Entry 1JF9 (X-ray diffraction, 2.00 A resolution); this record covers chain A.

[Chain A]
Protein: Selenocysteine lyase
Source organism: Escherichia coli
Notes: EC 4.4.1.16
Reference sequence: P77444 (SUFS_ECOLI); numbering as in UniProt (aligned over 1-406)
Amino-acid sequence (408 residues; row label = number of the first residue in the row; numbers below 1 keep their minus sign (Gly-1 is residue -1)):
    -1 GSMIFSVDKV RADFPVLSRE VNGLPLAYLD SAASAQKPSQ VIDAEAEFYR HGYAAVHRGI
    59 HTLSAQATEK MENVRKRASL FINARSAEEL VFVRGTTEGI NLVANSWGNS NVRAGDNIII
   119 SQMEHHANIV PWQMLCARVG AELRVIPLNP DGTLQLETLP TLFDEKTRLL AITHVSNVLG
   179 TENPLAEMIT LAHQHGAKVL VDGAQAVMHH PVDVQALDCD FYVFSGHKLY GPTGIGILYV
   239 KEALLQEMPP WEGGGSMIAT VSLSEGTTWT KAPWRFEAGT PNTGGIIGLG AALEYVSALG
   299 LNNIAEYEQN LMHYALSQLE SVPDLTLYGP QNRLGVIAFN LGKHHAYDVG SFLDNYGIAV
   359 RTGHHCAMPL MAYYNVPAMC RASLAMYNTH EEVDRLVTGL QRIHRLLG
Not modelled in the structure: -1 to 1
Construct notes: expression tag (-1 to 0)
Covalently attached groups: pyridoxal phosphate (PLP) linked to Lys226
Ligand contacts: pyridoxal phosphate (PLP): Gly93, Thr94, Thr95, His123, Ala125, Thr171, Val173, Asn175, Asp200, Ala202, Gln203, Ser223, His225, Gly277, Thr278
Curated features (UniProtKB/Swiss-Prot):
  - active site: Cys364 (Cysteine persulfide intermediate)
  - modified residue: Lys226 (N6-(pyridoxal phosphate)lysine)
  - mutagenesis: His55 (H55A: No effect), His123 (H123A: Loss of function; possibly due to destabilization of PLP in the active site), Cys364 (C364A: Abolishes activity towards L-cysteine but not towards selenocysteine), Arg379 (R379A: Loss of function)

[In short]
Covalently linked pyridoxal phosphate: at Lys226. From UniProt: active-site residue Cys364 and 4 mutagenesis
sites.
Chain A is Selenocysteine lyase (Escherichia coli); the structure, Crystal Structure of selenocysteine lyase,
was determined by X-ray diffraction together with 1KMJ and 1KMK from the same study.
